PDB entry 8DOK | electron microscopy, 3.20 A resolution | chains A and I of the 18 polymer chains in the assembly

== Chain A ==
Name: CRF-1_AE T/F100 Env gp120
Organism: Human immunodeficiency virus 1
Reference sequence: A0A140EMT3 (A0A140EMT3_9HIV1); the construct lacks a stretch of the UniProt sequence and is renumbered around it, so the offset changes along the chain: 30-134 = UniProt 29-133; 152-185 = UniProt 153-186; 188-309 = UniProt 196-317; 312-321 = UniProt 318-327; 4 more segments
Chain sequence (486 residues; row label = number of the first residue in the row; note: 33 numbers in that range are skipped by the numbering (no residue carries them; nothing is unmodelled there); a row labelled like 134A-134S holds insertion residues (134A, then the next letters in order)):
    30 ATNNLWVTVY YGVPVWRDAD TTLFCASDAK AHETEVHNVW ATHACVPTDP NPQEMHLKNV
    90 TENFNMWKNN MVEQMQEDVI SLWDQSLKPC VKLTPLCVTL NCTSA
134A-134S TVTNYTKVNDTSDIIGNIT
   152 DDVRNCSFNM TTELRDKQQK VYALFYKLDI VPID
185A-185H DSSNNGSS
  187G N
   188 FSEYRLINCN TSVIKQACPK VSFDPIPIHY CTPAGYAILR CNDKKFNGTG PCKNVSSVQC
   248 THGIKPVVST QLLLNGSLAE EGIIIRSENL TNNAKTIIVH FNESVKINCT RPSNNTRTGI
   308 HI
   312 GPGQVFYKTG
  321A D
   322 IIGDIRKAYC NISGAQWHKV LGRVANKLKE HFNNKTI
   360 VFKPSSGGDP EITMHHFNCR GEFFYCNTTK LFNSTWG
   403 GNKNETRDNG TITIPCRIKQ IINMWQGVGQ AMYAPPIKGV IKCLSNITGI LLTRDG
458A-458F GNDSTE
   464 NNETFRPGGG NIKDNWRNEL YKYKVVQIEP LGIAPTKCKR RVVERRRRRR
Not modelled in the structure: 30-32, 134A-134S, 185A-185H, 403-406, 458A-458F, 505-513
Cystine bridges: Cys54-Cys74, Cys119-Cys205, Cys126-Cys196, Cys131-Cys157, Cys218-Cys247, Cys228-Cys239, Cys296-Cys331, Cys378-Cys445, Cys385-Cys418
Covalently attached groups: N-acetylglucosamine (NAG) linked to Asn130, Asn156, Asn160, Asn197, Asn241, Asn289, Asn295, Asn301, Asn332, Asn386, Asn392, Asn448; glycan linked to Asn234, Asn262, Asn276
Sequence notes: conflict Cys501 (Ala502 in A0A140EMT3); expression tag (508-513)
What the authors report for this chain:
  - contacts within the chain: Gln105-Lys476 (backbone contact), Gln105-Trp427 (hydrogen bond), Trp69-Trp427 (hydrophobic contact), Val108-Trp427 (hydrophobic contact), Val255-Trp427 (hydrophobic contact), Trp427-Trp479 (hydrophobic contact)
  - post-translational modification sites: Asn332
  - mutagenesis - H375S: unchanged binding to temsavir

== Chain I ==
Name: CRF-1_AE T/F100 Env gp120
Organism: Human immunodeficiency virus 1
Reference sequence: A0A140EMT3 (A0A140EMT3_9HIV1); the construct lacks a stretch of the UniProt sequence and is renumbered around it, so the offset changes along the chain: 30-132 = UniProt 29-131; 152-185 = UniProt 153-186; 188-309 = UniProt 196-317; 312-321 = UniProt 318-327; 4 more segments
Chain sequence (486 residues; row label = number of the first residue in the row; note: 35 numbers in that range are skipped by the numbering (no residue carries them; nothing is unmodelled there); a row labelled like 132A-132U holds insertion residues (132A, then the next letters in order)):
    30 ATNNLWVTVY YGVPVWRDAD TTLFCASDAK AHETEVHNVW ATHACVPTDP NPQEMHLKNV
    90 TENFNMWKNN MVEQMQEDVI SLWDQSLKPC VKLTPLCVTL NCT
132A-132U SATVTNYTKVNDTSDIIGNIT
   152 DDVRNCSFNM TTELRDKQQK VYALFYKLDI VPID
185A-185H DSSNNGSS
  187G N
   188 FSEYRLINCN TSVIKQACPK VSFDPIPIHY CTPAGYAILR CNDKKFNGTG PCKNVSSVQC
   248 THGIKPVVST QLLLNGSLAE EGIIIRSENL TNNAKTIIVH FNESVKINCT RPSNNTRTGI
   308 HI
   312 GPGQVFYKTG
  321A D
   322 IIGDIRKAYC NISGAQWHKV LGRVANKLKE HFNNKTI
   360 VFKPSSGGDP EITMHHFNCR GEFFYCNTTK LFNSTWG
   403 GNKNETRDNG TITIPCRIKQ IINMWQGVGQ AMYAPPIKGV IKCLSNITGI LLTRDG
458A-458F GNDSTE
   464 NNETFRPGGG NIKDNWRNEL YKYKVVQIEP LGIAPTKCKR RVVERRRRRR
Not modelled in the structure: 30-32, 132A-132U, 185A-185H, 403-407, 458A-458F, 505-513
Cystine bridges: Cys54-Cys74, Cys119-Cys205, Cys126-Cys196, Cys131-Cys157, Cys218-Cys247, Cys228-Cys239, Cys296-Cys331, Cys378-Cys445, Cys385-Cys418
Covalently attached groups: N-acetylglucosamine (NAG) linked to Asn130, Asn156, Asn160, Asn197, Asn241, Asn289, Asn295, Asn301, Asn332, Asn355, Asn386, Asn392, Asn448; glycan linked to Asn234, Asn262, Asn276
Sequence notes: conflict Cys501 (Ala502 in A0A140EMT3); expression tag (508-513)
What the authors report for this chain:
  - post-translational modification sites: Asn332
  - mutagenesis - H375S: unchanged binding to temsavir

== How chain A and chain I interact ==
Contacting residue pairs (22; chain A residue first):
  Glu164(A) with Cys126(I); Cys196(I); Asn197(I)
  Leu165(A) with Cys126(I); Thr128(I); Ile184(I), hydrophobic; Arg192(I)
  Arg166(A) with Pro124(I), hydrogen bond (side chain-backbone); Cys126(I), hydrogen bond (backbone-backbone); Val127(I); Asn160(I), hydrogen bond (side chain-backbone); Met161(I); Thr162(I); Gln169(I)
  Asp167(A) with Val127(I); Thr128(I)
  Lys168(A) with Thr128(I), hydrogen bond
  Pro313(A) with Cys196(I); Ser199(I); Val200(I), hydrophobic
  Gly314(A) with Asn197(I); Thr198(I)
Interface residues without a listed pair, chain A (8 interface residues in all): Gly312

== Overview ==
Chain A and chain I form an interface of 8 and 15 residues respectively; the contacts include 4 hydrogen
bonds. Polar pairs include Arg166(A)-Pro124(I), Arg166(A)-Asn160(I) and Lys168(A)-Thr128(I). The paper reports
that H375S of chain A leaves binding to temsavir unchanged; modification sites Asn332(A) and Asn332(I).
Both chains are CRF-1_AE T/F100 Env gp120 (Human immunodeficiency virus 1). Entry 8DOK (Cryo-EM structure of
T/F100 SOSIP.664 HIV-1 Env trimer in complex with 8ANC195 and 10-1074) was determined by electron microscopy
together with 8G6U and 8CZZ from the same study.
